PDB entry 1IX7 | X-ray diffraction, 2.20 A resolution | chain A

[Chain A]
Protein: Aspartate Aminotransferase
From: Escherichia coli
Notes: EC 2.6.1.1
UniProt: P00509 (AAT_ECOLI); the construct has insertions or renumbered stretches relative to UniProt, so the offset changes along the chain: 5-64 = UniProt 1-60; 66-126 = UniProt 61-121; 133-152 = UniProt 123-142; 154-231 = UniProt 143-220; 1 more segments
Chain sequence (396 residues; row label = number of the first residue in the row; note: 9 numbers in that range are skipped by the numbering (no residue carries them; nothing is unmodelled there)):
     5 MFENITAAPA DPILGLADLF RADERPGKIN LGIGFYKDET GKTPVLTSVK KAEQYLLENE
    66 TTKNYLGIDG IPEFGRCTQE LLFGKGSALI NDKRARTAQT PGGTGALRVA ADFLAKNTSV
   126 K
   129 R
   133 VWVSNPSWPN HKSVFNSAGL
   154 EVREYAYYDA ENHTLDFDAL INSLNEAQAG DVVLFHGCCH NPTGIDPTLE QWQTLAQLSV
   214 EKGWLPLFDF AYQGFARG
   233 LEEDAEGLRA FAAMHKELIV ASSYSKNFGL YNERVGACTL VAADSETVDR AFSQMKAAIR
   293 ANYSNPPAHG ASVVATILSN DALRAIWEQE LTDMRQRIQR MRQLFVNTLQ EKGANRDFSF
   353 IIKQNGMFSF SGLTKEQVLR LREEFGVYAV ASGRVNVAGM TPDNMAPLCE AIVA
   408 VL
Covalently attached groups: pyridoxal phosphate (PLP) linked to Lys-258
Construct notes: engineered mutation Phe-39 (Val35 in P00509)
Small-molecule neighbours:
  - maleic acid (MAE): Ile-17, Gly-38, Tyr-70, Trp-140, Asn-194, Tyr-225, Arg-292, Ser-296, Phe-360, Arg-386
  - pyridoxal phosphate (PLP): Tyr-70, Gly-107, Gly-108, Thr-109, Leu-112, Trp-140, His-143, His-189, Asn-194, Asp-222, Ala-224, Tyr-225, Ser-255, Ser-257, Arg-266

[Overview]
Ligands of chain A: maleic acid. Covalently linked pyridoxal phosphate: at Lys-258.
Chain A is Aspartate Aminotransferase (Escherichia coli); the structure, Aspartate Aminotransferase Active
Site Mutant V39F maleate complex, was determined by X-ray diffraction (same publication as 1IX6 and 1IX8).
